7OB9 - chains B and T of the 16 polymer chains in the assembly; structure by electron microscopy, 2.70 A resolution.

Chain B:
Name: DNA-directed RNA polymerase I subunit RPA2
Source organism: Homo sapiens
Notes: EC 2.7.7.6
Reference sequence: Q9H9Y6 (RPA2_HUMAN); numbering as in UniProt (aligned over 1-1135)
Amino-acid sequence (1135 residues; each row starts with the number of its first residue):
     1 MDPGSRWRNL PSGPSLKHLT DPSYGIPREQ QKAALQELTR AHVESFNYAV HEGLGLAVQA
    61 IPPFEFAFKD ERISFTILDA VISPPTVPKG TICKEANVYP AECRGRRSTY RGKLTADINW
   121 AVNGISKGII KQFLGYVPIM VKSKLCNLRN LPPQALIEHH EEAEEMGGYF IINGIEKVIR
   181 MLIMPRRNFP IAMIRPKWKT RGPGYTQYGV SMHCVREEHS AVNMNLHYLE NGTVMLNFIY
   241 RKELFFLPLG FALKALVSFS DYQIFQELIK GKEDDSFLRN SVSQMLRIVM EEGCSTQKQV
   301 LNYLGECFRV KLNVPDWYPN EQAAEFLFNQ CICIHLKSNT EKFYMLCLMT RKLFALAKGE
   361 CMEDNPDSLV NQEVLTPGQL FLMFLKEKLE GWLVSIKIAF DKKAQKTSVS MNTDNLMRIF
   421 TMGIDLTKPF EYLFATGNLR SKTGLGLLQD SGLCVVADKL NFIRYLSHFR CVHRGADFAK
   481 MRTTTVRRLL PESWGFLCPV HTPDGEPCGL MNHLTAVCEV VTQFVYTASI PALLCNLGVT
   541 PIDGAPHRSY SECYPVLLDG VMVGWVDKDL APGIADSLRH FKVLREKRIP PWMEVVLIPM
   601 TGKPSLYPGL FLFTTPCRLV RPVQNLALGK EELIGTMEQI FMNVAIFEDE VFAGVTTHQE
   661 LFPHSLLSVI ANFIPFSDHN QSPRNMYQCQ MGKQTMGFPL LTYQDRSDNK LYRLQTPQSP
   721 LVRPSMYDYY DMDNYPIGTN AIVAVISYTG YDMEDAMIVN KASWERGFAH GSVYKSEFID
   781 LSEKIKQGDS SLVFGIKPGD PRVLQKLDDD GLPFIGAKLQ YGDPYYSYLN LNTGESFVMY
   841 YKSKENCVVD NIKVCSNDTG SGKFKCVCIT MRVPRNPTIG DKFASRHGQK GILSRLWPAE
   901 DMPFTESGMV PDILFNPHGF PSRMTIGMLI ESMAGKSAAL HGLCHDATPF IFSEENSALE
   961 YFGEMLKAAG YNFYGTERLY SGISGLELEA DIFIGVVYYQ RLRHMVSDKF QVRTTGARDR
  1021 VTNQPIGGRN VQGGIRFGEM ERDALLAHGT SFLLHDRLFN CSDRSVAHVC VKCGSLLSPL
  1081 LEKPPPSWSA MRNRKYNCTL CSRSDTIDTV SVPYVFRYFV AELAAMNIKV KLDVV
Disordered / not traced: 1086-1091
Ion coordination: Zn2+: Cys1070, Cys1073, Cys1098, Cys1101
UniProt features mapped onto this chain:
  - zinc finger: Cys1070 to Cys1101 (C4-type)
  - region: Ile194 to Tyr208 (Loop B), Leu236 to Leu247 (Loop A), Leu439 to Leu453 (Fork loop 1), Arg474 to Leu489 (Fork loop 2)
  - binding site (RNA): Arg180, Asp367, Lys890
  - binding site (Mg(2+)): Asp755
  - binding site (DNA): Arg1020, Arg1036
  - binding site (Zn(2+)): Cys1070, Cys1073, Cys1098, Cys1101
  - site: Tyr687 (Active site gating)
  - modified residue: Ser1051 (Phosphoserine)
  - natural variant: Ser682 (S682R: In TCS4; uncertain significance), Arg1003 (R1003C: In TCS4; R1003S: In TCS4)
What the authors report for this chain:
  - binding site for the 29-nt RNA strand: Arg1020

Chain T:
Molecule: DNA template strand
Source organism: Homo sapiens
Sequence (43 nucleotides; each row starts with the number of its first residue):
     1 GTACTGAATT AGACAATGCT CTGTGGCTCT AGTACCATGA GCG
Disordered / not traced: 1-3, 33-43

How chain B and chain T interact:
Pairs across the interface - 19 pairs, chain B then chain T:
  Asn173(B) - DG26(T)  hydrogen bond to the phosphate
  Ile175(B) - DG25(T)  sugar contact
  Ile175(B) - DG26(T)  phosphate contact
  Lys402(B) - DG32(T)  sugar contact
  Tyr432(B) - DC27(T)  sugar contact
  Ala435(B) - DG26(T)  sugar contact
  Thr436(B) - DG26(T)  sugar contact
  Asn709(B) - DT24(T)  hydrogen bond to the phosphate
  Asn709(B) - DG25(T)  phosphate contact
  Gln1011(B) - DC21(T)  hydrogen bond to the phosphate
  Gln1011(B) - DT22(T)  hydrogen bond to the phosphate
  Gly1028(B) - DT22(T)  phosphate contact
  Arg1029(B) - DT22(T)  hydrogen bond to the phosphate
  Arg1029(B) - DG23(T)  salt bridge to the phosphate
  Ile1035(B) - DC21(T)  phosphate contact
  Arg1036(B) - DT20(T)  salt bridge to the phosphate
  Arg1036(B) - DC21(T)  hydrogen bond to the phosphate
  Gly1038(B) - DT20(T)  phosphate contact
  Met1040(B) - DC19(T)  sugar contact
Other interface residues (no listed pair), chain B (18 interface residues in all): Arg107, Asp1008, Asn1030, Gly1034

Summary:
Chain B and chain T form an interface of 18 and 10 residues respectively, with 6 hydrogen bonds and 2 salt
bridges. Polar contacts include Asn173(B)-DG26(T), Asn709(B)-DT24(T) and Gln1011(B)-DC21(T). From the paper: a
binding site for the 29-nt RNA strand at Arg1020(B).
Chain B is DNA-directed RNA polymerase I subunit RPA2 and chain T is DNA template strand, both from Homo
sapiens; the structure, Cryo-EM structure of human RNA Polymerase I in elongation state, was determined by
electron microscopy, deposited together with 7OBA and 7OBB.
